Entry 3EU3 (X-ray diffraction, 1.50 A resolution); this record covers chain A.

Chain A:
Protein: BdbD
Source organism: Bacillus subtilis
UniProtKB: O32218 (BDBD_BACSU); residue numbers follow UniProt; this construct covers 37-222
Chain sequence (202 residues; each row starts with the number of its first residue):
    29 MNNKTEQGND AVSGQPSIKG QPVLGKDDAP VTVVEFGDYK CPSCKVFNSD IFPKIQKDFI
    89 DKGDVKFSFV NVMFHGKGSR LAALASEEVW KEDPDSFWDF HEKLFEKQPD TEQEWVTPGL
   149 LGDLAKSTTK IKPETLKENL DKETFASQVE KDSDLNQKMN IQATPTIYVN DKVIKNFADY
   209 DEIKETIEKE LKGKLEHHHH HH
Not modelled in the structure: 29-36, 223-230
Differences from the reference sequence: expression tag (29-36, 223-230)
Metal / ion sites: Ca2+: Gln49, Glu115, Asp180
Swiss-Prot annotation at these positions:
  - mutagenesis: His129 (H129P: Partially restores cytochrome c synthesis in a CcdA-deficient mutant, possibly because the bacteria can no longer oxidize the 2 heme-binding thiol groups in apocytochrome c)
Reported in the primary citation:
  - Ca2+ coordination: Gln49, Glu115, Asp180
  - catalytic residues: Cys69, Cys72
  - contacts within the chain: Glu63-Cys72, Cys69-Ser71 (backbone contact), Cys69-Cys72 (backbone contact), Cys69-Thr192 (hydrogen bond)
  - catalytic residues: Glu63, Pro193 (proposed by the authors, not directly observed)

In short:
Gln49, Glu115 and Asp180 coordinate Ca2+. From UniProt: one mutagenesis site. The paper reports catalytic
residues Cys69, Cys72 and Glu63 among others; Ca2+ coordination by Gln49, Glu115 and Asp180.
Chain A is BdbD (Bacillus subtilis); the structure, Crystal Structure of BdbD from Bacillus subtilis
(reduced), was determined by X-ray diffraction (same publication as 3EU4, 3GH9 and 3GHA).
